PDB entry 2NNP | X-ray diffraction, 1.20 A resolution | chains A and B

Chain A:
Protein: Protease
Source organism: Human immunodeficiency virus 1
Notes: EC 3.4.23.16
UniProt: P04587 (POL_HV1B5); residues 1-99 here correspond to UniProt positions 500-598 (UniProt number = residue number + 499)
Sequence (99 residues; numbered 1 to 99; the number before each row is that of its first residue):
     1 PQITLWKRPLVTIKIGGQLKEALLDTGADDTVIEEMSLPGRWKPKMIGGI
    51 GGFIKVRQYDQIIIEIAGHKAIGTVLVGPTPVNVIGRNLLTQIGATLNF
Differences from the reference sequence: engineered mutation Lys-7 (Gln506 in P04587), Ile-33 (Leu532 in P04587), Ile-63 (Leu562 in P04587), Ala-67 (Cys566 in P04587), Val-84 (Ile583 in P04587), Ala-95 (Cys594 in P04587)
Residues lining bound ligands: Fortovase (ROC; (2S)-N-[(2S,3R)-4-[(2S,3S,4aS,8aS)-3-(tert-butylcarbamoyl)-3,4,4a,5,6,7,8,8a-octahydro-1H-isoquinolin-2-yl]-3-hydroxy-1 -phenyl-butan-2-yl]-2-(quinolin-2-ylcarbonylamino)butanediamide): Leu-23, Asp-25, Gly-27, Ala-28, Asp-29, Asp-30, Ile-47, Gly-48, Gly-49, Ile-50, Thr-80, Pro-81, Val-82, Val-84

Chain B:
Protein: Protease
Source organism: Human immunodeficiency virus 1
Notes: EC 3.4.23.16
UniProt: P04587 (POL_HV1B5); residues 101-199 here correspond to UniProt positions 500-598 (UniProt number = residue number + 399)
Sequence (99 residues; row label = number of the first residue in the row):
   101 PQITLWKRPLVTIKIGGQLKEALLDTGADDTVIEEMSLPGRWKPKMIGGI
   151 GGFIKVRQYDQIIIEIAGHKAIGTVLVGPTPVNVIGRNLLTQIGATLNF
Differences from the reference sequence: engineered mutation Lys-107 (Gln506 in P04587), Ile-133 (Leu532 in P04587), Ile-163 (Leu562 in P04587), Ala-167 (Cys566 in P04587), Val-184 (Ile583 in P04587), Ala-195 (Cys594 in P04587)
Residues lining bound ligands: Fortovase (ROC; (2S)-N-[(2S,3R)-4-[(2S,3S,4aS,8aS)-3-(tert-butylcarbamoyl)-3,4,4a,5,6,7,8,8a-octahydro-1H-isoquinolin-2-yl]-3-hydroxy-1 -phenyl-butan-2-yl]-2-(quinolin-2-ylcarbonylamino)butanediamide): Arg-108, Leu-123, Asp-125, Gly-127, Ala-128, Asp-129, Asp-130, Val-132, Ile-147, Gly-148, Gly-149, Ile-150, Thr-180, Pro-181, Val-182, Val-184

Interface between chain A and chain B:
Pairs across the interface (100):
  Pro-1(A) with Leu-197(B); Asn-198(B); Phe-199(B), hydrogen bond (backbone-backbone)
  Gln-2(A) with Thr-196(B); Leu-197(B); Asn-198(B), hydrogen bond
  Ile-3(A) with Thr-196(B); Leu-197(B), hydrogen bond (backbone-backbone); Phe-199(B), hydrophobic
  Leu-5(A) with Thr-126(B); Arg-187(B), hydrogen bond (backbone-side chain); Leu-190(B), hydrophobic; Thr-191(B); Ala-195(B)
  Trp-6(A) with Arg-187(B), hydrogen bond (backbone-side chain); Thr-191(B)
  Lys-7(A) with Arg-187(B)
  Arg-8(A) with Asp-129(B), salt bridge; Arg-187(B)
  Pro-9(A) with Thr-126(B); Arg-187(B); Leu-197(B), hydrophobic
  Leu-23(A) with Gly-127(B)
  Leu-24(A) with Thr-126(B), hydrogen bond (backbone-side chain); Leu-197(B), hydrophobic
  Asp-25(A) with Asp-125(B); Thr-126(B); Gly-127(B)
  Thr-26(A) with Leu-105(B); Pro-109(B); Leu-124(B), hydrogen bond (side chain-backbone); Asp-125(B); Thr-126(B), hydrogen bond (side chain-backbone); Leu-197(B)
  Gly-27(A) with Leu-123(B); Asp-125(B), hydrogen bond (backbone-side chain)
  Asp-29(A) with Arg-108(B), salt bridge
  Ile-47(A) with Ile-150(B), hydrophobic
  Gly-48(A) with Ile-150(B)
  Gly-49(A) with Ile-150(B)
  Ile-50(A) with Val-132(B), hydrophobic; Gly-148(B); Gly-149(B); Ile-150(B), hydrogen bond (backbone-backbone); Gly-151(B), hydrogen bond (backbone-backbone); Gly-152(B); Ile-154(B); Thr-180(B); Pro-181(B)
  Gly-51(A) with Ile-150(B), hydrogen bond (backbone-backbone); Gly-151(B); Gly-152(B); Ile-154(B)
  Gly-52(A) with Ile-150(B); Gly-151(B)
  Ile-54(A) with Ile-150(B); Gly-151(B)
  Ala-67(A) with Phe-199(B), hydrophobic
  His-69(A) with Phe-199(B)
  Thr-80(A) with Ile-150(B)
  Arg-87(A) with Leu-105(B), hydrogen bond (side chain-backbone); Trp-106(B), hydrogen bond (side chain-backbone); Lys-107(B); Arg-108(B); Pro-109(B)
  Leu-90(A) with Leu-105(B), hydrophobic
  Thr-91(A) with Leu-105(B); Trp-106(B)
  Ile-93(A) with Phe-199(B)
  Gly-94(A) with Asn-198(B); Phe-199(B)
  Ala-95(A) with Leu-105(B); Asn-198(B); Phe-199(B), hydrophobic
  Thr-96(A) with Gln-102(B), hydrogen bond; Ile-103(B); Thr-104(B); Thr-196(B); Leu-197(B); Asn-198(B), hydrogen bond (backbone-backbone)
  Leu-97(A) with Pro-101(B); Gln-102(B); Ile-103(B), hydrogen bond (backbone-backbone); Leu-124(B), hydrophobic; Thr-126(B); Thr-196(B); Leu-197(B), hydrophobic
  Asn-98(A) with Pro-101(B); Gln-102(B), hydrogen bond; Gly-194(B); Ala-195(B); Thr-196(B), hydrogen bond (backbone-backbone); Asn-198(B), hydrogen bond
  Phe-99(A) with Pro-101(B), hydrogen bond (backbone-backbone); Ile-103(B), hydrophobic; Leu-124(B), hydrophobic; Ala-167(B), hydrophobic; His-169(B); Ile-193(B); Ala-195(B), hydrophobic
Also at the interface, not in a pair above, chain A (37 interface residues in all): Thr-4, Val-32, Phe-53
Also at the interface, not in a pair above, chain B (37 interface residues in all): Pro-179

Overview:
Chain A and chain B each contribute 37 residues to their interface, with 21 hydrogen bonds and 2 salt bridges.
Among the polar pairs are Arg-8(A)/Asp-129(B), Asp-29(A)/Arg-108(B) and Gln-2(A)/Asn-198(B). Fortovase is
bound between chain A and chain B.
Both chains are Protease (Human immunodeficiency virus 1). Entry 2NNP (Crystal structure analysis of HIV-1
protease mutant I84V with a inhibitor saquinavir) was determined by X-ray diffraction, deposited together with
2NMY, 2NMZ and 2NNK.
